Entry 8GIO (X-ray diffraction, 2.67 A resolution); this record covers chains C and F of the 6 polymer chains in the assembly.

# Chain C
Molecule: Cyclic GMP-AMP synthase
Source organism: Mus musculus
Notes: EC 2.7.7.86; fragment: catalytic domain, residues 147-507
Reference sequence: Q8C6L5 (CGAS_MOUSE); residue numbers follow UniProt; this construct covers 147-507
Amino-acid sequence (364 residues; row label = number of the first residue in the row):
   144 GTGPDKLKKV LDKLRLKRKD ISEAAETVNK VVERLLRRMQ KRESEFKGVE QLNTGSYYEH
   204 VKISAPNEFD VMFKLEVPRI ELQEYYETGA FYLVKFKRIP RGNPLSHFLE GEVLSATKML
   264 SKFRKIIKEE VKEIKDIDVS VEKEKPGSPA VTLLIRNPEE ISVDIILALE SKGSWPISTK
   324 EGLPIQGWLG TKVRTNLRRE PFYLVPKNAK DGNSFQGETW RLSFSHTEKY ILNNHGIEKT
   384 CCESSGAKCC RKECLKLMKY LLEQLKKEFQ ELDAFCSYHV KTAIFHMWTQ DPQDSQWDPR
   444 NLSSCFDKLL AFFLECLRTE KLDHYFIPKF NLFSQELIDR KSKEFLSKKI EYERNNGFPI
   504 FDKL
Disordered / not traced: 144-147, 240-246, 252-255, 351-358, 507
Sequence notes: expression tag (144-146)
Bound ions: Mn2+ site 1: Glu211, Asp213 (together with ATP); Mn2+ site 2: Glu211, Asp213, Asp307 (together with ATP); Zn2+: His378, Cys384, Cys385, Cys392
Ligand contacts: ATP (adenosine-5'-triphosphate): Gly198, Ser199, Glu202, Lys205, Glu211, Asp213, Arg364, Ser368, Glu371, Lys402, Ser420, Tyr421, Lys424, His467
UniProt features mapped onto this chain:
  - region: Lys372 to Lys395 (DNA-binding)
  - motif: Leu154 to Leu159 (Nuclear export signal), Asp281 to Ser291 (Nuclear localization signal)
  - binding site (GTP): Thr197, Asp307, Arg364 to Glu371
  - binding site (ATP): Ser199, Glu371, Lys402, Ser420 to Lys424
  - binding site (Mg(2+)): Glu211, Asp213, Asp307
  - binding site (2',3'-cGAMP): Asp213, Gly290, Asp307, Lys350, Arg364 to Ser366
  - binding site (Zn(2+)): His378, Cys384, Cys385, Cys392
  - site: Arg241 (Arginine-anchor), Asp307, Ile308 (Cleavage)
  - modified residue: Lys156 (N6-lactoyllysine), Glu176 (PolyADP-ribosyl glutamic acid), Ser199 (Phosphoserine), Tyr201 (Phosphotyrosine), Glu272 (5-glutamyl polyglutamate), Ser291 (Phosphoserine), Glu302 (5-glutamyl glutamate), Lys372 (N6-acetyllysine), Lys382 (N6-acetyllysine), Lys402 (N6-acetyllysine), Ser420 (Phosphoserine), Lys491 (N6-methyllysine)
  - lipidation (S-palmitoyl cysteine): Cys392, Cys393, Cys459
  - cross-link (Glycyl lysine isopeptide (Lys-Gly)): Lys217 (interchain with G-Cter in SUMO), Lys271 (interchain with G-Cter in ubiquitin), Lys335 (interchain with G-Cter in SUMO), Lys372 (interchain with G-Cter in SUMO), Lys382 (interchain with G-Cter in SUMO), Lys399 (interchain with G-Cter in ubiquitin), Lys402 (interchain with G-Cter in ubiquitin), Lys409 (interchain with G-Cter in ubiquitin), Lys410 (interchain with G-Cter in ubiquitin), Lys464 (interchain with G-Cter in SUMO)
What the authors report for this chain:
  - mutagenesis - E211Q/D213N: abolished catalytic activity
  - specificity-determining residues: His467 (proposed by the authors, not directly observed)
  - mutagenesis - R364A (33-fold), H467A: decreased catalytic activity on ATP/GTP
  - mutagenesis - H467A (2-fold): increased catalytic activity on GTP/GTP
  - specificity-determining residues: Ile309, Arg364
  - mutagenesis - R364A (10-fold): decreased catalytic activity on GTP/GTP
  - mutagenesis - R364A (4-fold): increased catalytic activity on ATP/ATP

# Chain F
Molecule: Palindromic DNA18
Sequence (18 nucleotides; row label = number of the first residue in the row):
     1 ATCTGTACAT GTACAGAT

# Interface between chain C and chain F
Contacting residue pairs - 6 pairs, chain C then chain F:
  Arg222(C) with DT12(F), phosphate contact; DA13(F), salt bridge to the phosphate
  Lys315(C) with DG11(F), sugar contact
  Gly316(C) with DT12(F), phosphate contact
  Arg342(C) with DA9(F), sugar contact; DT10(F), sugar contact

# In short
The interface between chain C and chain F involves 4 residues on one side and 5 on the other, with 1 salt
bridge. Its one salt-bridged contact is Arg222(C)-DA13(F). Bound to chain C: ATP. From the paper: R364A and
H467A of chain C reduce catalytic activity on ATP/GTP; specificity determinants His467(C), Ile309(C) and
Arg364(C).
Here chain C is Cyclic GMP-AMP synthase (Mus musculus) and chain F is Palindromic DNA18. Entry 8GIO (Structure
of Ternary Complex of mouse cGAS with dsDNA and Bound ATP: with 10mM Mg2+ and ...) was determined by X-ray
diffraction together with 7UUX, 7UXW, 7UYQ, 7UYZ, 7UZR, 7V0W and 14 further entries from the same study.
